PDB entry 1H48 | X-ray diffraction, 2.30 A resolution | chains A and C of the 3 polymer chains in the assembly

== Chain A (and C) ==
Molecule: 2C-methyl-D-erythritol-2,4-cyclodiphosphate synthase
From: Escherichia coli
Notes: EC 4.6.1.12; chain C of this document is another copy of the same molecule, construct and numbering; everything in this record applies to it too
Reference sequence: P36663 (ISPF_ECOLI); residues 1-159 here = UniProt positions 1-159
Amino-acid sequence (161 residues; row label = number of the first residue in the row; numbers below 1 keep their minus sign (Leu-1 is residue -1)):
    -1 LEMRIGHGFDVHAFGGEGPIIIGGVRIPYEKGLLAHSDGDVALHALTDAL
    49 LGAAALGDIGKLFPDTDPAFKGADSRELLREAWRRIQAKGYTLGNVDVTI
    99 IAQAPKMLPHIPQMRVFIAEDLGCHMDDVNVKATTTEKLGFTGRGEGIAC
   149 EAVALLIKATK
Unresolved in the structure: -1, 157-159 (chain C: 158-159)
Metal / ion sites: Zn2+: Asp8, His10, His42 (together with 2C-methyl-D-erythritol 2,4-cyclodiphosphate); Mn2+: Glu149 (shared with 1 residue of chain B; Glu149(C) of chain C)
Small-molecule neighbours:
  - cytidine-5'-monophosphate (C5P), molecule 1: Asp8, Asp56, Ile57, Gly58, Lys59, Asp63
  - cytidine-5'-monophosphate (C5P), molecule 2: Ala100, Gln101, Ala102, Pro103, Lys104, Met105, Leu106, Ala131, Thr132, Thr133, Glu135
  - 2C-methyl-D-erythritol 2,4-cyclodiphosphate (CDI): Asp8, Val9, His10, Ala33, His34, Ser35, Gly37, His42, Ile57, Gly58, Phe61, Pro62, Asp63, Phe68, Leu76
  - geranyl diphosphate (GPP): Phe7, Ile99, Thr134, Gly138, Phe139, Thr140, Arg142, Glu149
From the paper describing this entry:
  - Zn2+ coordination: Asp8, His10, His42
  - binding site for geranyl diphosphate: Phe7, Phe139, Arg142
  - binding site for cytidine-5'-monophosphate: Asp56, Gly58

== How chain A and chain C interact ==
Residue-residue contacts (39):
  Met1(A) - Met1(C)  hydrophobic
  Ile3(A) - Ile3(C)  hydrophobic
  Asn93(A) - Arg2(C)
  Asn93(A) - Ile3(C)  hydrogen bond (side chain-backbone)
  Asn93(A) - Ala51(C)
  Asp95(A) - Gly4(C)
  Asp95(A) - His5(C)  hydrogen bond (side chain-backbone)
  Asp95(A) - Gly50(C)
  Thr97(A) - His5(C)  hydrogen bond
  Ile99(A) - Phe7(C)  hydrophobic
  Asp125(A) - Arg2(C)  salt bridge
  Asp125(A) - Ala53(C)
  Asp125(A) - Lys87(C)  salt bridge
  Asp126(A) - Arg2(C)  salt bridge
  Asn128(A) - Gly50(C)
  Asn128(A) - Ala53(C)
  Asn128(A) - Leu54(C)
  Asn128(A) - Gly55(C)  hydrogen bond (side chain-backbone)
  Lys130(A) - His5(C)  hydrogen bond (side chain-backbone)
  Lys130(A) - Asp46(C)
  Lys130(A) - Gly55(C)
  Lys130(A) - Asp56(C)
  Ala131(A) - Asp56(C)  hydrogen bond (backbone-side chain)
  Thr132(A) - Phe7(C)
  Thr132(A) - Asp8(C)  hydrogen bond
  Thr134(A) - Val9(C)
  Glu135(A) - Val9(C)
  Leu137(A) - Ala11(C)  hydrophobic
  Leu137(A) - Phe139(C)  hydrophobic
  Leu137(A) - Glu144(C)
  Leu137(A) - Gly145(C)
  Gly138(A) - Phe139(C)
  Glu149(A) - His5(C)  salt bridge
  Glu149(A) - Glu149(C)
  Val151(A) - Ile3(C)  hydrophobic
  Val151(A) - His5(C)
  Ala152(A) - Ile3(C)
  Leu153(A) - Met1(C)
  Leu153(A) - Ile3(C)  hydrophobic
Interface residues without a listed pair, chain A (26 interface residues in all): Leu106, Arg113, Val127, Val129, Thr133, Arg142
Interface residues without a listed pair, chain C (28 interface residues in all): Gly6, His10, Leu49, Lys59, Tyr89, Arg142, Leu153

== Overview ==
The interface between chain A and chain C involves 26 residues on one side and 28 on the other; the contacts
include 7 hydrogen bonds and 4 salt bridges. Polar pairs include Asp125(A)-Arg2(C), Asp125(A)-Lys87(C) and
Asp126(A)-Arg2(C). The paper reports a binding site for geranyl diphosphate at Phe7(A), Phe139(A) and
Arg142(A); a binding site for cytidine-5'-monophosphate at Asp56(A) and Gly58(A).
Both chains are 2C-methyl-D-erythritol-2,4-cyclodiphosphate synthase (Escherichia coli). Entry 1H48 (The
structure of 2C-Methyl-D-erythritol 2,4-cyclodiphosphate synthase in complex with CMP and product) was
determined by X-ray diffraction (same publication as 1H47).
